8T51 - chains A and C of the 3 polymer chains in the assembly; structure by X-ray diffraction, 1.90 A resolution.

# Chain A (and C)
Molecule: 3.10C2 Fab heavy chain
Source organism: Homo sapiens
Notes: antibody fragment or engineered binder; chain C of this document is another copy of the same molecule, construct and numbering; everything in this record applies to it too
Sequence (222 residues; numbered 1 to 222; the number before each row is that of its first residue):
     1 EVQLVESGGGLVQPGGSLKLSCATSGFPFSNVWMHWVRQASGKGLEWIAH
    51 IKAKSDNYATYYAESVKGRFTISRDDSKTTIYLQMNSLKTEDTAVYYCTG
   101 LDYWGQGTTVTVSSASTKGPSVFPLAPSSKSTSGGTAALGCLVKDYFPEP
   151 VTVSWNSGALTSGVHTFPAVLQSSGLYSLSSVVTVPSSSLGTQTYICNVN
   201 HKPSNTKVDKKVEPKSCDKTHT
Not modelled in the structure: 216-222 (chain C: 129-132, 215-222)
Disulfides: Cys22-Cys98, Cys141-Cys197
Ion coordination: Zn2+ site 1: Glu1 (shared with His165(C) of chain C; 1 residue of chain D); Zn2+ site 2: His165 (shared with 1 residue of chain B; Glu1(C) of chain C)

# Chain A / chain C interface
Contacting residue pairs - 53 pairs, chain A then chain C:
  Glu1(A) with Gly163(C); Thr184(C), hydrogen bond
  Gln3(A) with Thr184(C), hydrogen bond (side chain-backbone); Val185(C)
  Val5(A) with Pro186(C)
  Ser7(A) with Thr192(C)
  Ala23(A) with Pro186(C); Ser188(C); Ser189(C)
  Thr24(A) with Pro186(C)
  Ser25(A) with Gly135(C); Thr136(C); Pro186(C)
  Gly26(A) with Thr136(C)
  Ser77(A) with Ser133(C); Gly134(C)
  Lys78(A) with Ser133(C); Gly134(C); Ser188(C), hydrogen bond (backbone-side chain)
  Thr79(A) with Gly134(C); Gly135(C), hydrogen bond (side chain-backbone)
  Thr80(A) with Ser188(C), hydrogen bond
  Thr132(A) with Ser77(C); Lys78(C)
  Ser133(A) with Ser77(C)
  Gly134(A) with Ser77(C); Lys78(C); Thr79(C)
  Gly135(A) with Thr24(C); Ser25(C); Thr79(C), hydrogen bond (backbone-side chain)
  Thr136(A) with Ser25(C); Gly26(C)
  Ser154(A) with Ser157(C), hydrogen bond (side chain-backbone)
  Ser157(A) with Ser154(C), hydrogen bond (backbone-side chain); Ser157(C); Gly158(C), hydrogen bond (backbone-backbone)
  Gly158(A) with Ser157(C)
  Gly163(A) with Glu1(C)
  Thr184(A) with Glu1(C); Gln3(C), hydrogen bond
  Val185(A) with Gln3(C)
  Pro186(A) with Val5(C); Ala23(C); Thr24(C); Ser25(C)
  Ser188(A) with Ala23(C); Lys78(C), hydrogen bond (side chain-backbone); Thr80(C), hydrogen bond
  Ser189(A) with Val5(C); Ala23(C)
  Thr192(A) with Ser7(C), hydrogen bond
  Gln193(A) with Lys202(C)
Interface residues without a listed pair, chain A (31 interface residues in all): Ser131, His165, Asn198
Interface residues without a listed pair, chain C (29 interface residues in all): His165, Asn198

# Overview
Chain A and chain C form an interface of 31 and 29 residues respectively, with 13 hydrogen bonds. Polar
contacts include Glu1(A)-Thr184(C), Gln3(A)-Thr184(C) and Lys78(A)-Ser188(C).
Chain A and chain C are both 3.10C2 Fab heavy chain (Homo sapiens); the structure, Crystal structure of Fab
3.10C2 bound to TREM2, was determined by X-ray diffraction together with 8T59 from the same study.
